PDB entry 7V3F | electron microscopy, 3.10 A resolution | chains B and C of the 6 polymer chains in the assembly

[Chain B (and C)]
Molecule: Envelope protein E
From: Dengue virus type 2 (strain Thailand/NGS-C/1944)
Notes: chain C of this document is another copy of the same molecule, construct and numbering; everything in this record applies to it too
UniProtKB: P14340 (POLG_DEN2N); residues 1-495 here correspond to UniProt positions 281-775 (UniProt number = residue number + 280)
Chain sequence (495 residues; each row starts with the number of its first residue):
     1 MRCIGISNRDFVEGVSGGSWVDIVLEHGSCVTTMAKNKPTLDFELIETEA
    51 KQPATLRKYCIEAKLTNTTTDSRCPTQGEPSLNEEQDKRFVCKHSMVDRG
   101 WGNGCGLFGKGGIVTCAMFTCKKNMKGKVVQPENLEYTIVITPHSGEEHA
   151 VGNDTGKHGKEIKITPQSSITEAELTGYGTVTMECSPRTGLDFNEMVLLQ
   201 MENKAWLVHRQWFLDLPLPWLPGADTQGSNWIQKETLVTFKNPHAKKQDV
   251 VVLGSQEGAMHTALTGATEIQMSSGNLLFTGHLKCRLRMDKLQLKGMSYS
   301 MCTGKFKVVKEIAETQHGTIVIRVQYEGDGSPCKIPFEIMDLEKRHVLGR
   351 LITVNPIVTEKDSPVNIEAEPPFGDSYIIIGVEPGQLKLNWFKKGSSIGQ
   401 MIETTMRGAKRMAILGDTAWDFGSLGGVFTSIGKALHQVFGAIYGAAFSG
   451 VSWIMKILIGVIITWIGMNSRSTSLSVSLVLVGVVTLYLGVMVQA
Glycans and other covalent adducts: N-acetylglucosamine (NAG) linked to Asn67, Asn153
Curated features (UniProtKB/Swiss-Prot):
  - region: Asp98 to Gly111 (Fusion peptide)
  - site: Ala495 (Cleavage)
  - glycosylation (N-linked (GlcNAc...) asparagine): Asn67, Asn153

[Chain B / chain C interface]
Pairs across the interface (17):
  Trp20(B) with Glu343(C)
  Gln167(B) with Leu389(C)
  Ser168(B) with Lys388(C); Leu389(C)
  Ser169(B) with Lys388(C)
  Ile170(B) with Lys388(C)
  Glu184(B) with Leu342(C); Lys388(C), salt bridge
  Ser186(B) with Asn390(C)
  Arg188(B) with Asn390(C); Trp391(C)
  Thr189(B) with Asp375(C), hydrogen bond; Phe392(C)
  Asp192(B) with Lys394(C), salt bridge
  Glu195(B) with Lys394(C), salt bridge
  Arg286(B) with Leu342(C)
  Arg288(B) with Glu343(C), salt bridge
Interface residues without a listed pair, chain B (17 interface residues in all): Pro166, Cys185, Lys284, Leu425
Interface residues without a listed pair, chain C (13 interface residues in all): Glu311, Ile312, Lys344, Gln386

[Summary]
Chain B and chain C form an interface of 17 and 13 residues respectively, with 1 hydrogen bond and 4 salt
bridges. Polar contacts include Glu184(B)-Lys388(C), Asp192(B)-Lys394(C) and Glu195(B)-Lys394(C).
Both chains are Envelope protein E (Dengue virus type 2 (strain Thailand/NGS-C/1944)). Entry 7V3F
(DENV2_NGC_Fab_C10 28degree (1Fab:3E)) was determined by electron microscopy (same publication as 7V3G, 7V3H,
7V3I and 7V3J).
